PDB entry 2IGM | X-ray diffraction, 1.90 A resolution | chains A and B of the 4 polymer chains in the assembly

# Chain A (and B)
Protein: Pyranose oxidase
Organism: Trametes ochracea
Notes: EC 1.1.3.10; chain B of this document is another copy of the same molecule, construct and numbering; everything in this record applies to it too
Reference sequence: Q7ZA32 (Q7ZA32_TRAOC); numbering as in UniProt (aligned over 1-623)
Chain sequence (623 residues; row label = number of the first residue in the row):
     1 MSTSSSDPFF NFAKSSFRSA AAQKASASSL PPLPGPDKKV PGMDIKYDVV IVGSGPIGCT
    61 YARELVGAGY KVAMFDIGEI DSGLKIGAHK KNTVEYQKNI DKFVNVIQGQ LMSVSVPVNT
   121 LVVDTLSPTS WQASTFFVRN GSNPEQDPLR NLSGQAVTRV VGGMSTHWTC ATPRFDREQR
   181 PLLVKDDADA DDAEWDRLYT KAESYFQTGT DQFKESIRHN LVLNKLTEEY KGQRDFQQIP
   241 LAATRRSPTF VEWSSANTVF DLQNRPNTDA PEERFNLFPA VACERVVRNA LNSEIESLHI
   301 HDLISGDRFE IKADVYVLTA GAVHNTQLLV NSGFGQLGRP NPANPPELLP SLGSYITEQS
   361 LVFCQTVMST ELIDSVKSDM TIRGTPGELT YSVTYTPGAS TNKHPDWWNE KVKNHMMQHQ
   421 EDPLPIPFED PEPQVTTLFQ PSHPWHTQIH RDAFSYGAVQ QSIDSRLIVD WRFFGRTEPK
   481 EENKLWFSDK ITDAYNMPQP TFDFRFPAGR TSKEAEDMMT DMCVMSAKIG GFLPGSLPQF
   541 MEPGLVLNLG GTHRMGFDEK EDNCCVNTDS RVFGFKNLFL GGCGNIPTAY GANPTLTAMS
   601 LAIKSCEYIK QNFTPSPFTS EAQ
Unresolved in the structure: 1-42, 620-623
Sequence notes: engineered mutation N548 (His in Q7ZA32)
Covalent attachments: flavin-adenine dinucleotide (FAD) linked to H167
Ligand contacts: FAD (flavin-adenine dinucleotide): V52, G53, S54, G55, P56, I57, G58, F75, D76, I77, G78, I107, L111, T158, R159, V160, G162, G163, M164, S165, W168, T169, C170, A171, V281, A282, C283, T319, A320, G321, H324, L328, L547, N548, G582, C583, N593, P594, T595
Reported in the primary citation:
  - specificity-determining residues: D452, R472 (proposed by the authors, not directly observed)
  - mutagenesis - H167A (5-fold): decreased catalytic activity

# Chain A / chain B interface
Contacting residue pairs - 111 pairs, chain A then chain B:
  E79(A) - T93(B)
  E79(A) - V94(B)  hydrogen bond (side chain-backbone)
  I80(A) - G83(B)
  D81(A) - G83(B)
  G83(A) - I80(B)
  G83(A) - D81(B)
  L84(A) - I80(B)  hydrophobic
  T93(A) - E79(B)
  V94(A) - E79(B)  hydrogen bond (backbone-side chain)
  E95(A) - M112(B)
  E95(A) - R159(B)  salt bridge
  E95(A) - Y495(B)  hydrogen bond
  Y96(A) - G109(B)  hydrogen bond (side chain-backbone)
  K98(A) - A494(B)  hydrogen bond (side chain-backbone)
  K98(A) - Y495(B)
  N99(A) - M112(B)
  K102(A) - Q108(B)  hydrogen bond (side chain-backbone)
  K102(A) - G109(B)
  K102(A) - L111(B)  hydrogen bond (side chain-backbone)
  K102(A) - M112(B)
  N105(A) - N105(B)
  N105(A) - Q108(B)  hydrogen bond
  N105(A) - G109(B)
  Q108(A) - K102(B)  hydrogen bond (backbone-side chain)
  Q108(A) - N105(B)  hydrogen bond
  G109(A) - Y96(B)  hydrogen bond (backbone-side chain)
  G109(A) - K102(B)
  G109(A) - N105(B)
  L111(A) - K102(B)  hydrogen bond (backbone-side chain)
  M112(A) - E95(B)
  M112(A) - N99(B)
  M112(A) - K102(B)
  N119(A) - A458(B)  hydrogen bond (side chain-backbone)
  N119(A) - Q461(B)
  N119(A) - S462(B)  hydrogen bond
  L121(A) - A458(B)
  L121(A) - V459(B)  hydrophobic
  L121(A) - S462(B)  hydrogen bond (backbone-side chain)
  V123(A) - V459(B)  hydrophobic
  V123(A) - P534(B)  hydrophobic
  T125(A) - P534(B)
  L126(A) - V367(B)  hydrophobic
  L126(A) - P534(B)
  S127(A) - G531(B)
  T129(A) - S369(B)
  T129(A) - T370(B)  hydrogen bond (backbone-backbone)
  S130(A) - V367(B)  hydrogen bond (side chain-backbone)
  S130(A) - M368(B)
  S130(A) - T370(B)
  S130(A) - G531(B)  hydrogen bond (side chain-backbone)
  W131(A) - V367(B)
  W131(A) - M368(B)  hydrogen bond (backbone-backbone)
  W131(A) - S369(B)
  W131(A) - T370(B)  hydrogen bond (backbone-side chain)
  W131(A) - I373(B)
  W131(A) - P423(B)
  W131(A) - L424(B)  hydrophobic
  W131(A) - L467(B)  hydrophobic
  Q132(A) - I463(B)
  F137(A) - D422(B)
  F137(A) - P423(B)
  F137(A) - D464(B)
  F137(A) - R466(B)
  R139(A) - S462(B)  hydrogen bond (side chain-backbone)
  R139(A) - D464(B)
  N140(A) - Q461(B)  hydrogen bond (side chain-backbone)
  N140(A) - I463(B)  hydrogen bond (side chain-backbone)
  N140(A) - D464(B)
  N140(A) - S465(B)  hydrogen bond (side chain-backbone)
  R159(A) - E95(B)  salt bridge
  V367(A) - L126(B)  hydrophobic
  V367(A) - S130(B)  hydrogen bond (backbone-side chain)
  V367(A) - W131(B)
  M368(A) - S130(B)
  M368(A) - W131(B)  hydrogen bond (backbone-backbone)
  S369(A) - T129(B)
  S369(A) - W131(B)
  T370(A) - T129(B)  hydrogen bond (backbone-backbone)
  T370(A) - S130(B)
  T370(A) - W131(B)
  I373(A) - W131(B)
  D422(A) - F137(B)
  P423(A) - W131(B)
  P423(A) - F137(B)
  L424(A) - W131(B)  hydrophobic
  A458(A) - N119(B)  hydrogen bond (backbone-side chain)
  A458(A) - L121(B)
  V459(A) - L121(B)  hydrophobic
  V459(A) - V123(B)  hydrophobic
  Q461(A) - N119(B)
  Q461(A) - N140(B)  hydrogen bond (backbone-side chain)
  S462(A) - N119(B)  hydrogen bond
  S462(A) - L121(B)  hydrogen bond (side chain-backbone)
  S462(A) - R139(B)  hydrogen bond (backbone-side chain)
  I463(A) - Q132(B)
  I463(A) - N140(B)  hydrogen bond (backbone-side chain)
  D464(A) - F137(B)
  D464(A) - R139(B)
  D464(A) - N140(B)
  S465(A) - N140(B)  hydrogen bond (backbone-side chain)
  R466(A) - F137(B)
  L467(A) - W131(B)  hydrophobic
  A494(A) - K98(B)  hydrogen bond (backbone-side chain)
  Y495(A) - V94(B)
  Y495(A) - E95(B)  hydrogen bond
  Y495(A) - K98(B)
  G531(A) - S127(B)
  G531(A) - S130(B)  hydrogen bond (backbone-side chain)
  P534(A) - V123(B)  hydrophobic
  P534(A) - T125(B)
  P534(A) - L126(B)
Other interface residues (no listed pair), chain A (62 interface residues in all): S82, N92, Q110, V122, A133, F136, L303, I304, G530, F532
Other interface residues (no listed pair), chain B (62 interface residues in all): L84, N92, Q110, V122, A133, F136, V138, L303, I304, G530, F532

# Summary
Chain A and chain B each contribute 62 residues to their interface; the contacts include 37 hydrogen bonds and
2 salt bridges. Polar contacts include E95(A)-R159(B), E79(A)-V94(B) and E95(A)-Y495(B). Covalently linked
flavin-adenine dinucleotide: at H167(A). The paper reports that H167A of chain A reduces catalytic activity;
specificity determinants D452(A) and R472(A).
Chain A and chain B are both Pyranose oxidase (Trametes ochracea); the structure, Crystal structure of
recombinant pyranose 2-oxidase H548N mutant, was determined by X-ray diffraction together with 2IGK, 2IGN and
2IGO from the same study.
